Entry 9DGI (electron microscopy, 3.35 A resolution); this record covers chain R.

# Chain R
Protein: Cannabinoid receptor 1
From: Homo sapiens
UniProt: P21554 (CNR1_HUMAN); the construct has insertions or renumbered stretches relative to UniProt, so the offset changes along the chain: -6 to 80 = UniProt 1-87; 88-472 = UniProt 88-472
Amino-acid sequence (495 residues; row label = number of the first residue in the row; numbers below 1 keep their minus sign (Asp-14 is residue -14)):
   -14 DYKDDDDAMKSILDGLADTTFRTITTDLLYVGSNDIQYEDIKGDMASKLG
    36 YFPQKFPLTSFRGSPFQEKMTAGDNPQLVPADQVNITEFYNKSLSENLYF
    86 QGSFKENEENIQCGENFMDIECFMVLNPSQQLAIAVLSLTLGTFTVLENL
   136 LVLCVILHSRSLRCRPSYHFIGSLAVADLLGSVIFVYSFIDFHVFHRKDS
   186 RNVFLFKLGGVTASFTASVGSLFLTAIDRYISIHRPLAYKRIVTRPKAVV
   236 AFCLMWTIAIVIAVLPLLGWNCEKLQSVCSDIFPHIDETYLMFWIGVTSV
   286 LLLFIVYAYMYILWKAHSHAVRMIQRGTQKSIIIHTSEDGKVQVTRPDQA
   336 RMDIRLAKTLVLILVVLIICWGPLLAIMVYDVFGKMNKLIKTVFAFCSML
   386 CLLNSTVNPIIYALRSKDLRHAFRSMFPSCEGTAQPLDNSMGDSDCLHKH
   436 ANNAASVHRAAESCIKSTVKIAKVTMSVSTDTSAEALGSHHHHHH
Not modelled in the structure: -14 to 107, 142-147, 254-265, 314-334, 412-480
Sequence notes: expression tag (-14 to -7, 473-480); insertion (81-87)
Residues lining bound ligands: YVF (methyl (2R)-2-({(1M)-5-methyl-1-[3-(trifluoromethyl)phenyl]-1H-pyrazole-3-carbonyl}amino)-2-(thiophen-2-yl)propanoate): Phe170, Ser173, Phe174, Phe177, His178, Phe189, Lys192, Leu193, Val196, Thr197, Phe200, Ile267, Phe268, Pro269, Ile271, Tyr275, Leu276, Trp279, Met363, Ser383, Cys386
Curated features (UniProtKB/Swiss-Prot):
  - region: Lys-5 to Val16 (Required for mitochondrial localization)
  - modified residue (Phosphoserine): Ser425, Ser429
  - lipidation: Cys415 (S-palmitoyl cysteine)
  - glycosylation (N-linked (GlcNAc...) asparagine): Asn70, Asn76
From the paper describing this entry:
  - binding site for YVF: Thr197, Trp279, Ser383
  - binding site for YVF: His178 (from molecular simulation)

# Overview
Ligands of chain R: compound YVF. The paper reports a binding site for YVF at Thr197, Trp279 and Ser383 among
others.
Chain R is Cannabinoid receptor 1 (Homo sapiens); the structure, Cannabinoid receptor 1-Gi complex with novel
ligand, was determined by electron microscopy together with 9EGO from the same study.
